Entry 1L0H (X-ray diffraction, 2.00 A resolution); this record covers chain A.

== Chain A ==
Molecule: Acyl carrier protein
Source organism: Escherichia coli
Reference sequence: P0A6A8 (ACP_ECOLI); numbering as in UniProt (aligned over 1-76)
Chain sequence (78 residues; numbered 0 to 77; the number before each row is that of its first residue; numbering starts at 0):
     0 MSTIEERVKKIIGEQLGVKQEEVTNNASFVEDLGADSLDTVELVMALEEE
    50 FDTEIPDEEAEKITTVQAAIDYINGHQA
Not modelled in the structure: 0, 77
Metal / ion sites: Zn2+ site 1: E4, E57, E60; Zn2+ site 2: D31, E58, H75

== In short ==
The Zn2+ site 1 is built by E4, E57 and E60. The Zn2+ site 2 is built by D31, E58 and H75.
Chain A is Acyl carrier protein (Escherichia coli); the structure, Crystal structure of butyryl-acp from
e.coli, was determined by X-ray diffraction together with 1L0I from the same study.
